Entry 6X43 (electron microscopy, 3.60 A resolution); this record covers chains I and J of the 9 polymer chains in the assembly.

[Chain I]
Protein: DNA-directed RNA polymerase subunit beta
Organism: Escherichia coli
Notes: EC 2.7.7.6
Reference sequence: P0A8V4 (RPOB_ECO57); residue numbers follow UniProt; this construct covers 1-1342
Sequence (1342 residues; each row starts with the number of its first residue):
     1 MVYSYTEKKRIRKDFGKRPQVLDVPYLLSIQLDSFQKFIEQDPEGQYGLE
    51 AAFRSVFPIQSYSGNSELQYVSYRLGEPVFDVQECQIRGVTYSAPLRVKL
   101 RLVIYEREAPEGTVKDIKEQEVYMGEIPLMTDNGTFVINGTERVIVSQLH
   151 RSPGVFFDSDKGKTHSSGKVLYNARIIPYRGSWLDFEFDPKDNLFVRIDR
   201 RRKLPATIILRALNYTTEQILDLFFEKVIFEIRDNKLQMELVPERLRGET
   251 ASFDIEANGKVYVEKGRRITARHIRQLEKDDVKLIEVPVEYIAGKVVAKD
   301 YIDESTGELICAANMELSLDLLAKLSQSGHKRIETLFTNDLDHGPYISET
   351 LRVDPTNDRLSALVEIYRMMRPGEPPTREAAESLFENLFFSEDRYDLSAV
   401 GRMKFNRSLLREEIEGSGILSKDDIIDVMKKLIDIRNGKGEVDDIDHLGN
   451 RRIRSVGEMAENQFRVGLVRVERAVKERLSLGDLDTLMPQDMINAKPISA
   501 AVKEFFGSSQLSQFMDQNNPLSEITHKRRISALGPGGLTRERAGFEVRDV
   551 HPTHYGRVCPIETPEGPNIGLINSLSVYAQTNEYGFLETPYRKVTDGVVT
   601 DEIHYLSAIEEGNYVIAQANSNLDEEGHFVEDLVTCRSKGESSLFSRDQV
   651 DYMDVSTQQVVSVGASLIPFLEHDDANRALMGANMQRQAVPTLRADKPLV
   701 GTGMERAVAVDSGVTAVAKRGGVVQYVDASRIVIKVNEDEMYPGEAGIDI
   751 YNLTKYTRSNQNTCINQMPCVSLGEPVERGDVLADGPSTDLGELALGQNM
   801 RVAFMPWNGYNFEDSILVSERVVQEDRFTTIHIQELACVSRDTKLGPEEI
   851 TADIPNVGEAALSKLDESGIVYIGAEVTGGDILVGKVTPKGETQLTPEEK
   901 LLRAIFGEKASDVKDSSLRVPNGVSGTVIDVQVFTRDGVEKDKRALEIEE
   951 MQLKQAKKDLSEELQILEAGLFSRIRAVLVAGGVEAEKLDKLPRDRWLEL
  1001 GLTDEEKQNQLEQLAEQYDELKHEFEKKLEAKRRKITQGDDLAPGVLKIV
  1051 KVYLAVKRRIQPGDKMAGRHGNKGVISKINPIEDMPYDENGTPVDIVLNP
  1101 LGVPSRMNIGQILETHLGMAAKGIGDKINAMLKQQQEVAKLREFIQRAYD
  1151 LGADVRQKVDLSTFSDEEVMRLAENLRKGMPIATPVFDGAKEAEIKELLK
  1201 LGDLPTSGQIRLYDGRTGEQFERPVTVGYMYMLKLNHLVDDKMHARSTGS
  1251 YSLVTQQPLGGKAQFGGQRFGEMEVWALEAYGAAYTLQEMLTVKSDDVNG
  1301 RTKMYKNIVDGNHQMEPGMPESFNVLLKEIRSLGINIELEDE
Unresolved in the structure: 1, 891-914, 1342
Curated features (UniProtKB/Swiss-Prot):
  - modified residue (N6-acetyllysine): Lys1022, Lys1200

[Chain J]
Protein: DNA-directed RNA polymerase subunit beta'
Organism: Escherichia coli
Notes: EC 2.7.7.6
Reference sequence: A0A4S1NBU2 (A0A4S1NBU2_ECOLX); residues 1-1407 here = UniProt positions 1-1407
Sequence (1407 residues; numbered 1 to 1407; the number before each row is that of its first residue):
     1 MKDLLKFLKAQTKTEEFDAIKIALASPDMIRSWSFGEVKKPETINYRTFK
    51 PERDGLFCARIFGPVKDYECLCGKYKRLKHRGVICEKCGVEVTQTKVRRE
   101 RMGHIELASPTAHIWFLKSLPSRIGLLLDMPLRDIERVLYFESYVVIEGG
   151 MTNLERQQILTEEQYLDALEEFGDEFDAKMGAEAIQALLKSMDLEQECEQ
   201 LREELNETNSETKRKKLTKRIKLLEAFVQSGNKPEWMILTVLPVLPPDLR
   251 PLVPLDGGRFATSDLNDLYRRVINRNNRLKRLLDLAAPDIIVRNEKRMLQ
   301 EAVDALLDNGRRGRAITGSNKRPLKSLADMIKGKQGRFRQNLLGKRVDYS
   351 GRSVITVGPYLRLHQCGLPKKMALELFKPFIYGKLELRGLATTIKAAKKM
   401 VEREEAVVWDILDEVIREHPVLLNRAPTLHRLGIQAFEPVLIEGKAIQLH
   451 PLVCAAYNADFDGDQMAVHVPLTLEAQLEARALMMSTNNILSPANGEPII
   501 VPSQDVVLGLYYMTRDCVNAKGEGMVLTGPKEAERLYRSGLASLHARVKV
   551 RITEYEKDANGELVAKTSLKDTTVGRAILWMIVPKGLPYSIVNQALGKKA
   601 ISKMLNTCYRILGLKPTVIFADQIMYTGFAYAARSGASVGIDDMVIPEKK
   651 HEIISEAEAEVAEIQEQFQSGLVTAGERYNKVIDIWAAANDRVSKAMMDN
   701 LQTETVINRDGQEEKQVSFNSIYMMADSGARGSAAQIRQLAGMRGLMAKP
   751 DGSIIETPITANFREGLNVLQYFISTHGARKGLADTALKTANSGYLTRRL
   801 VDVAQDLVVTEDDCGTHEGIMMTPVIEGGDVKEPLRDRVLGRVTAEDVLK
   851 PGTADILVPRNTLLHEQWCDLLEENSVDAVKVRSVVSCDTDFGVCAHCYG
   901 RDLARGHIINKGEAIGVIAAQSIGEPGTQLTMRTFHIGGAASRAAAESSI
   951 QVKNKGSIKLSNVKSVVNSSGKLVITSRNTELKLIDEFGRTKESYKVPYG
  1001 AVLAKGDGEQVAGGETVANWDPHTMPVITEVSGFVRFTDMIDGQTITRQT
  1051 DELTGLSSLVVLDSAERTAGGKDLRPALKIVDAQGNDVLIPGTDMPAQYF
  1101 LPGKAIVQLEDGVQISSGDTLARIPQESGGTKDITGGLPRVADLFEARRP
  1151 KEPAILAEISGIVSFGKETKGKRRLVITPVDGSDPYEEMIPKWRQLNVFE
  1201 GERVERGDVISDGPEAPHDILRLRGVHAVTRYIVNEVQDVYRLQGVKIND
  1251 KHIEVIVRQMLRKATIVNAGSSDFLEGEQVEYSRVKIANRELEANGKVGA
  1301 TYSRDLLGITKASLATESFISAASFQETTRVLTEAAVAGKRDELRGLKEN
  1351 VIVGRLIPAGTGYAYHQDRMRRRAAGEAPAAPQVTAEDASASLAELLNAG
  1401 LGGSDNE
Unresolved in the structure: 1-15, 934-947, 1127-1134, 1374-1407
Sequence notes: conflict Val1384 (Met in A0A4S1NBU2)
Ion coordination: Zn2+ site 1: Cys70, Cys72, Cys85, Cys88; Mg2+: Asp460, Asp462 (shared with 1 residue of chain R); Zn2+ site 2: Cys814, Cys888, Cys898

[Interface between chain I and chain J]
Contacting residue pairs (349; chain I residue first):
  Phe545(I) with Asp785(J); Leu788(J), hydrophobic; Met932(J), hydrophobic; Arg933(J), hydrogen bond (backbone-side chain)
  Glu546(I) with Arg933(J), salt bridge
  Arg548(I) with Arg780(J)
  Asp549(I) with Pro750(J); Arg933(J), salt bridge
  Val550(I) with Pro750(J); Thr776(J); His777(J), hydrogen bond (backbone-side chain)
  His551(I) with Phe773(J); His777(J)
  Pro552(I) with His777(J)
  Tyr555(I) with Val769(J); Phe773(J), hydrophobic
  Cys559(I) with Arg780(J)
  Pro560(I) with Thr776(J); Arg780(J), hydrogen bond (backbone-side chain)
  Ile561(I) with Thr776(J)
  Thr563(I) with Arg780(J), hydrogen bond
  Gly566(I) with Ala787(J)
  Ile569(I) with Leu783(J), hydrophobic
  Gly570(I) with Arg780(J)
  Asn573(I) with Arg780(J), hydrogen bond
  Gln618(I) with Asn768(J), hydrogen bond; Val769(J); Leu770(J)
  Ala619(I) with Val769(J), hydrophobic
  Asn620(I) with Asn768(J)
  Thr635(I) with Leu770(J)
  Glu641(I) with Lys749(J), salt bridge
  Ser642(I) with Leu770(J); Ile774(J)
  Thr657(I) with Val769(J)
  Val660(I) with Val769(J), hydrophobic; Phe773(J), hydrophobic
  Leu671(I) with Tyr772(J)
  Glu672(I) with Gly766(J); Leu767(J), hydrogen bond (backbone-backbone)
  His673(I) with Phe763(J); Arg764(J), hydrogen bond (side chain-backbone); Glu765(J); Gly766(J)
  Asp674(I) with Phe763(J); Tyr772(J)
  Asp675(I) with Phe763(J); Tyr772(J), hydrogen bond (backbone-side chain)
  Ala676(I) with Tyr772(J); Thr776(J); Ala779(J), hydrophobic
  Asn677(I) with Ala779(J); Leu783(J)
  Ala679(I) with Tyr772(J)
  Leu680(I) with Leu783(J), hydrophobic
  Phe804(I) with Ser638(J), hydrogen bond (backbone-side chain)
  Pro806(I) with Asp505(J); Ala632(J); Ala633(J); Ala637(J)
  Asn808(I) with Pro359(J); Phe629(J); Ala630(J); Ala633(J)
  Gly809(I) with Val357(J); Pro359(J); Phe629(J)
  Tyr810(I) with Pro359(J); Tyr360(J)
  Phe812(I) with Val357(J), hydrophobic; Pro451(J); Ser503(J); Gln504(J), hydrogen bond (backbone-side chain); Asp505(J); Phe629(J), hydrophobic
  Glu813(I) with Phe461(J); Gln504(J), hydrogen bond; Arg731(J), salt bridge
  Asp814(I) with Asp462(J)
  Ser815(I) with Val357(J); Phe461(J)
  Arg841(I) with Asp256(J), hydrogen bond (side chain-backbone)
  Pro1062(I) with Ala446(J)
  Gly1063(I) with Val354(J)
  Lys1065(I) with Asp462(J)
  Lys1073(I) with Asp462(J)
  Gly1074(I) with Phe461(J); Asp462(J)
  Val1075(I) with Val354(J), hydrophobic; Ile355(J); Phe461(J), hydrogen bond (backbone-backbone); Gly463(J)
  Ile1076(I) with Thr356(J)
  Ser1077(I) with Thr356(J)
  Asn1099(I) with Gln504(J)
  Pro1100(I) with Ala637(J); Val639(J), hydrophobic
  Leu1101(I) with Gln504(J); Asp505(J); Met725(J), hydrophobic; Ala730(J), hydrophobic; Arg731(J), hydrogen bond (backbone-side chain)
  Pro1104(I) with Ile722(J), hydrophobic; Met725(J), hydrophobic; Gln736(J)
  Ser1105(I) with Arg731(J); Gln736(J)
  Arg1106(I) with Arg731(J)
  Met1107(I) with Gln739(J); Leu740(J), hydrophobic; Phe763(J), hydrophobic
  Ile1109(I) with Ile641(J), hydrophobic; Met644(J), hydrophobic; Leu740(J), hydrophobic
  Ile1112(I) with Val639(J), hydrophobic; Ile641(J)
  Leu1113(I) with Ile641(J), hydrophobic
  His1116(I) with Gly640(J); Ile641(J), hydrogen bond (side chain-backbone)
  Phe1187(I) with Leu767(J); Asn768(J); Val769(J), hydrophobic; Tyr772(J), hydrophobic
  Glu1192(I) with Arg764(J), salt bridge
  Lys1196(I) with Asp642(J), salt bridge
  Ser1207(I) with Asp642(J)
  Gln1209(I) with Gly640(J), hydrogen bond (side chain-backbone); Asp643(J)
  Glu1219(I) with Arg634(J), salt bridge
  Phe1221(I) with Ala633(J); Arg634(J)
  Glu1222(I) with Tyr512(J), hydrogen bond; Tyr537(J), hydrogen bond; Arg634(J); Ser635(J); Gly636(J)
  Arg1223(I) with Tyr512(J); Ser635(J); Gly636(J); Phe719(J), hydrogen bond (side chain-backbone); Ser721(J), hydrogen bond
  Val1225(I) with Gly636(J); Ser638(J)
  Thr1226(I) with Ser638(J), hydrogen bond; Val639(J), hydrogen bond (side chain-backbone); Gly640(J)
  Val1239(I) with Val354(J), hydrophobic; Lys445(J)
  Asp1240(I) with Lys445(J), salt bridge
  Lys1242(I) with Arg352(J); Gln465(J)
  Met1243(I) with Arg352(J); Ser353(J); Met372(J), hydrophobic; Lys445(J)
  His1244(I) with Gly351(J); Arg352(J), hydrogen bond (backbone-backbone); Met372(J)
  Ala1245(I) with Ser350(J); Gly351(J); Met372(J), hydrophobic; Glu375(J); Leu376(J), hydrophobic
  Arg1246(I) with Asp348(J), salt bridge; Tyr349(J), hydrogen bond (backbone-backbone); Ser350(J), hydrogen bond (backbone-backbone); Leu376(J)
  Ser1247(I) with Asp348(J); Tyr349(J), hydrogen bond (backbone-backbone); Glu375(J); Leu376(J); Lys378(J)
  Thr1248(I) with Tyr349(J)
  Tyr1251(I) with Asp348(J), hydrogen bond
  Leu1253(I) with Arg99(J), hydrogen bond (backbone-side chain)
  Val1254(I) with Arg99(J), hydrogen bond (backbone-side chain); Leu249(J)
  Gln1256(I) with Arg99(J)
  Gln1257(I) with Asn341(J), hydrogen bond (side chain-backbone); Lys345(J); Arg346(J)
  Pro1258(I) with Arg346(J); Asp348(J)
  Leu1259(I) with Arg346(J)
  Gly1260(I) with Arg346(J)
  Phe1265(I) with Glu375(J)
  Gly1267(I) with Arg346(J), hydrogen bond (backbone-side chain); Val347(J); Ser350(J)
  Gln1268(I) with Arg346(J); Val347(J), hydrogen bond (backbone-backbone); Ser350(J), hydrogen bond (backbone-side chain); Gly351(J); Arg352(J), hydrogen bond
  Arg1269(I) with Arg339(J), hydrogen bond (side chain-backbone); Gln340(J), hydrogen bond (side chain-backbone); Gly344(J), hydrogen bond (side chain-backbone); Lys345(J); Arg346(J)
  Phe1270(I) with Gly344(J); Lys345(J), hydrogen bond (backbone-backbone); Val347(J), hydrophobic; Ile434(J), hydrophobic; His469(J)
  Gly1271(I) with Leu343(J); Gly344(J)
  Glu1272(I) with Leu343(J); Arg798(J), salt bridge
  Met1273(I) with Thr428(J)
  Glu1274(I) with Asn424(J); Ala426(J); Thr428(J), hydrogen bond
  Val1275(I) with Leu343(J)
  Trp1276(I) with Arg798(J); Val801(J); Val917(J); Gln921(J), hydrogen bond (backbone-side chain)
  Ala1277(I) with Thr428(J); Ile434(J), hydrophobic; Gln921(J)
  Leu1278(I) with Ile434(J), hydrophobic; Met484(J), hydrophobic
  Glu1279(I) with Ala914(J); Val917(J); Leu1347(J); Val1351(J)
  Ala1280(I) with Arg431(J); Ile918(J); Gln921(J)
  Tyr1281(I) with Arg431(J), hydrogen bond (side chain-backbone); Ile434(J), hydrogen bond (side chain-backbone); Leu483(J); Met484(J), hydrophobic; Asn489(J), hydrogen bond
  Gly1282(I) with Glu479(J); Leu483(J); Gly1360(J); Thr1361(J), hydrogen bond (backbone-backbone)
  Ala1283(I) with Glu479(J); Leu483(J)
  Ala1284(I) with Glu479(J), hydrogen bond (backbone-side chain); Leu1356(J); Ile1357(J); Thr1361(J); Gly1362(J)
  Tyr1285(I) with Glu475(J); Glu479(J), hydrogen bond (backbone-side chain); Leu1356(J), hydrophobic; Thr1361(J)
  Thr1286(I) with Leu422(J); Ala476(J); Glu479(J), hydrogen bond (backbone-side chain)
  Leu1287(I) with Val1351(J), hydrophobic; Ile1357(J), hydrophobic
  Gln1288(I) with Arg1355(J); Leu1356(J)
  Glu1289(I) with Val470(J); Pro471(J); Leu472(J), hydrogen bond (side chain-backbone); Thr473(J), hydrogen bond; Ala476(J)
  Met1290(I) with Val347(J); His469(J)
  Leu1291(I) with Lys345(J), hydrogen bond (backbone-side chain); Val1351(J); Gly1354(J)
  Thr1292(I) with Gly1354(J)
  Lys1294(I) with Val347(J); Asp348(J), hydrogen bond (backbone-backbone); Val470(J), hydrogen bond (side chain-backbone); Leu472(J)
  Ser1295(I) with Lys345(J); Arg346(J), hydrogen bond (side chain-backbone)
  Asp1296(I) with Lys345(J), salt bridge
  Met1304(I) with Leu472(J), hydrophobic; Thr473(J)
  Tyr1305(I) with Tyr349(J); Pro379(J), hydrophobic; Tyr382(J); Ile394(J), hydrophobic
  Ile1308(I) with Pro379(J), hydrophobic; Phe380(J)
  Val1309(I) with Gly383(J); Glu386(J)
  His1313(I) with Phe380(J); Leu472(J); Thr473(J); Leu474(J); Gln477(J)
  Met1315(I) with Thr473(J)
  Gly1318(I) with Gly1354(J)
  Met1319(I) with Val1353(J)
  Pro1320(I) with Lys345(J); Val1353(J); Gly1354(J)
  Ser1322(I) with Asn341(J), hydrogen bond (side chain-backbone); Leu342(J); Lys345(J)
  Phe1323(I) with Ile20(J), hydrophobic; Leu342(J); Ile1352(J), hydrophobic; Val1353(J), hydrophobic
  Val1325(I) with Leu249(J), hydrophobic; Arg337(J)
  Leu1326(I) with Arg337(J); Phe338(J), hydrophobic; Leu342(J), hydrophobic
  Lys1328(I) with Glu100(J); Leu245(J); Leu249(J)
  Glu1329(I) with Leu245(J); Met330(J); Arg337(J), salt bridge
  Ile1330(I) with Ile331(J), hydrophobic; Leu1332(J), hydrophobic
  Arg1331(I) with Trp33(J); Met102(J)
  Ser1332(I) with Leu245(J); Tyr269(J), hydrogen bond; Leu327(J)
  Leu1333(I) with Trp115(J), hydrophobic; Leu327(J), hydrophobic
  Gly1334(I) with Leu24(J); Ala25(J), hydrogen bond (backbone-backbone); His113(J), hydrogen bond (backbone-side chain)
  Ile1335(I) with Ile22(J), hydrophobic; Ala23(J); Ala25(J); Phe116(J), hydrophobic; Ala1336(J), hydrophobic
  Asn1336(I) with Lys21(J); Ile22(J); Ala23(J), hydrogen bond (backbone-backbone); Ala25(J); Met29(J), hydrogen bond; Trp33(J)
  Ile1337(I) with Ile20(J), hydrophobic; Lys21(J)
  Glu1338(I) with Ile20(J); Lys21(J), salt bridge
  Leu1339(I) with Phe17(J), hydrophobic; Ala19(J)
  Glu1340(I) with Phe17(J); Ala19(J), hydrogen bond (backbone-backbone); Lys21(J); Arg1341(J), salt bridge
  Asp1341(I) with Glu16(J); Phe17(J); Asp18(J)
Interface residues without a listed pair, chain I (158 interface residues in all): Ala543, His554, Cys636, Met805, Trp807, Lys844, Gln1061, Val1103, Pro1224, Thr1255, Gln1314
Interface residues without a listed pair, chain J (191 interface residues in all): Tyr46, Arg47, Leu239, Pro243, Val244, Pro246, Asp248, Pro251, Gly257, Gly258, Leu307, Lys371, Arg425, His430, Leu432, Gln435, Cys454, Ala459, Asp460, Ala467, Leu508, Arg538, Asn720, Met724, Gly732, Arg744, Ile755, Thr757, Ser775, Lys781, Ala784, Thr797, Arg905, Glu913, Phe1319

[In short]
Chain I and chain J form an interface of 158 and 191 residues respectively; the contacts include 61 hydrogen
bonds and 14 salt bridges. Among the polar pairs are Glu546(I)-Arg933(J), Asp549(I)-Arg933(J) and
Glu641(I)-Lys749(J). The Zn2+ site 1 is built by Cys70(J), Cys72(J), Cys85(J) and Cys88(J).
Chain I is DNA-directed RNA polymerase subunit beta and chain J is DNA-directed RNA polymerase subunit beta',
both from Escherichia coli; the structure, Mfd-bound E.coli RNA polymerase elongation complex - II state, was
determined by electron microscopy together with 6X26, 6X2F, 6X2N, 6X4W, 6X4Y and 6X50 from the same study.
